Entry 3BJY (X-ray diffraction, 2.41 A resolution); this record covers chains A and T of the 3 polymer chains in the assembly.

# Chain A
Molecule: DNA repair protein REV1
From: Saccharomyces cerevisiae
Notes: EC 2.7.7.-; fragment: catalytic core
Reference sequence: P12689 (REV1_YEAST); residue numbers follow UniProt; this construct covers 305-738
Sequence (434 residues; each row starts with the number of its first residue):
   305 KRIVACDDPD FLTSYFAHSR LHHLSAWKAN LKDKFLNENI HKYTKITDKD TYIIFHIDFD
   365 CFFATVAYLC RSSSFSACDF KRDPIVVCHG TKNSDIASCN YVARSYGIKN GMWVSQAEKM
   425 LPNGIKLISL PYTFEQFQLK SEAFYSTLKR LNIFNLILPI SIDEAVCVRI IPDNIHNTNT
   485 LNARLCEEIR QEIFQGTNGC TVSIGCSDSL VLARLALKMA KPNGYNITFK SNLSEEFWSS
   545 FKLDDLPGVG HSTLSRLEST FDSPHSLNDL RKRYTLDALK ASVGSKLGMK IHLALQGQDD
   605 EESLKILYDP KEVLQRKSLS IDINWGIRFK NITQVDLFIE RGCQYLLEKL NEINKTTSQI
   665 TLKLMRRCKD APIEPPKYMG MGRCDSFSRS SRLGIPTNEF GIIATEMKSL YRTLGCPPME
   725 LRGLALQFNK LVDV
Not modelled in the structure: 478-483
UniProt features mapped onto this chain:
  - region (Interaction with target DNA): Tyr319 to Ser329, Thr395 to Asn397, Gly554 to Thr557, Arg620 to Asn628
  - binding site (dCTP): Arg324, Asp362 to Phe366, Ser402 to Arg408, Asn414, Asp467
  - binding site (Mg(2+)): Asp362, Phe363, Asp467, Glu468
  - site (Interaction with target DNA): Lys681, Ser692, Ser694
  - mutagenesis: Asp467 to Glu468 (Loss of dCTP transferase activity)
Ligand contacts:
  - 2'-deoxycytidine-5'-triphosphate (DCP): Arg324, Leu325, Leu328, Asp362, Phe363, Asp364, Cys365, Phe366, Phe367, Ala401, Ser402, Tyr405, Arg408, Asn414, Gly415, Asp467, Lys525
  - Mg2+ (MG), molecule 1: Asp362, Ser465, Asp467, Glu468
  - Mg2+ (MG), molecule 2: Asp362, Phe363, Asp467, Lys525
Reported in the primary citation:
  - catalytic residues: Asp362, Asp467, Glu468
  - binding site for the 16-nt DNA strand (chain T): Tyr319, Ser323, Arg324, Leu325, Asp399, Trp417, Asn628, Lys681, Gly684, Met685, Gly686
  - binding site for 2'-deoxycytidine-5'-triphosphate: Arg324, Ser402, Tyr405, Arg408, Lys525
  - specificity-determining residues: Arg324
  - contacts within the chain: Arg324-Asp399 (hydrogen bond)

# Chain T
Molecule: 16-nt DNA strand
Sequence (16 nucleotides; each row starts with the number of its first residue):
     1 TAAXGTAGGG GAGGAT
Modified residues: P (2'-deoxy-N1,N2-propano guanosine monophosphate) at position 4

# Interface between chain A and chain T
Pairs across the interface - 63 pairs, chain A then chain T:
  Ile307(A) with DA2(T), base contact; DA3(T), base contact
  Ser318(A) with DA3(T), base contact
  Tyr319(A) with DA3(T), sugar contact; P_4(T), phosphate contact; DG5(T), hydrogen bond to the phosphate
  Phe320(A) with DG5(T), phosphate contact; DT6(T), phosphate contact
  His322(A) with DA3(T), stacking on the base
  Ser323(A) with DA3(T), phosphate contact; P_4(T), hydrogen bond to the phosphate; DG5(T), sugar contact
  Arg324(A) with P_4(T), salt bridge to the phosphate
  Leu325(A) with P_4(T), hydrogen bond to the phosphate; DG5(T), base contact
  His326(A) with DG5(T), hydrogen bond to the sugar; DT6(T), salt bridge to the phosphate
  Ser329(A) with DG5(T), hydrogen bond to the base; DT6(T), hydrogen bond to the sugar
  Lys336(A) with DA7(T), hydrogen bond to the phosphate; DG8(T), salt bridge to the phosphate
  His393(A) with DA2(T), sugar contact; DA3(T), sugar contact
  Gly394(A) with DA2(T), phosphate contact
  Thr395(A) with DT1(T), hydrogen bond to the phosphate; DA2(T), hydrogen bond to the phosphate
  Lys396(A) with DA2(T), hydrogen bond to the phosphate
  Asn397(A) with DA2(T), hydrogen bond to the phosphate
  Ser398(A) with DA2(T), phosphate contact; DA3(T), hydrogen bond to the phosphate
  Asp399(A) with DA3(T), hydrogen bond to the phosphate
  Trp417(A) with P_4(T), base contact
  Ser589(A) with DG11(T), hydrogen bond to the phosphate
  Lys590(A) with DG10(T), salt bridge to the phosphate; DG11(T), phosphate contact
  Glu606(A) with DG9(T), sugar contact; DG10(T), phosphate contact
  Gln619(A) with DG8(T), phosphate contact
  Arg620(A) with DA7(T), salt bridge to the phosphate; DG8(T), phosphate contact
  Lys621(A) with DG8(T), salt bridge to the phosphate
  Ser622(A) with DA7(T), sugar contact; DG8(T), hydrogen bond to the phosphate
  Leu623(A) with DA7(T), phosphate contact
  Ser624(A) with DT6(T), sugar contact; DA7(T), hydrogen bond to the phosphate
  Ile625(A) with DT6(T), phosphate contact
  Asp626(A) with DG5(T), phosphate contact; DT6(T), hydrogen bond to the phosphate
  Ile627(A) with DG5(T), phosphate contact
  Asn628(A) with P_4(T), base contact; DG5(T), hydrogen bond to the phosphate
  Trp629(A) with DA2(T), sugar contact; DA3(T), sugar contact; DG5(T), phosphate contact
  Lys681(A) with DA2(T), hydrogen bond to the phosphate; DA3(T), salt bridge to the phosphate; P_4(T), base contact
  Tyr682(A) with DT1(T), stacking on the base; DA2(T), sugar contact
  Gly684(A) with P_4(T), base contact
  Met685(A) with P_4(T), base contact
  Gly686(A) with P_4(T), base contact
Interface residues without a listed pair, chain A (41 interface residues in all): Leu328, Gly588, Val617

# Overview
41 residues of chain A face 11 of chain T across their interface; the contacts include 19 hydrogen bonds, 7
salt bridges and 2 aromatic stacking contacts. Among the polar pairs are Ser329(A)-DG5(T), His326(A)-DG5(T)
and Ser329(A)-DT6(T). From the paper: catalytic residues Asp362(A), Asp467(A) and Glu468(A); a binding site
for the 16-nt DNA strand (chain T) at Tyr319(A), Ser323(A) and Arg324(A) among others.
Chain A is DNA repair protein REV1 (Saccharomyces cerevisiae) and chain T is a 16-nt DNA strand; the
structure, Catalytic core of Rev1 in complex with DNA (modified template guanine) and incoming nucleotide, was
determined by X-ray diffraction.
